Entry 7Z99 (X-ray diffraction, 1.92 A resolution); this record covers chain A.

[Chain A]
Molecule: Putative dehydrogenase/oxygenase subunit (Flavoprotein)
From: Variovorax paradoxus EPS
UniProt: E6V140 (E6V140_VARPE); residues 1-412 here = UniProt positions 1-412
Sequence (433 residues; numbered -20 to 412; the number before each row is that of its first residue; numbers below 1 keep their minus sign (Met-20 is residue -20)):
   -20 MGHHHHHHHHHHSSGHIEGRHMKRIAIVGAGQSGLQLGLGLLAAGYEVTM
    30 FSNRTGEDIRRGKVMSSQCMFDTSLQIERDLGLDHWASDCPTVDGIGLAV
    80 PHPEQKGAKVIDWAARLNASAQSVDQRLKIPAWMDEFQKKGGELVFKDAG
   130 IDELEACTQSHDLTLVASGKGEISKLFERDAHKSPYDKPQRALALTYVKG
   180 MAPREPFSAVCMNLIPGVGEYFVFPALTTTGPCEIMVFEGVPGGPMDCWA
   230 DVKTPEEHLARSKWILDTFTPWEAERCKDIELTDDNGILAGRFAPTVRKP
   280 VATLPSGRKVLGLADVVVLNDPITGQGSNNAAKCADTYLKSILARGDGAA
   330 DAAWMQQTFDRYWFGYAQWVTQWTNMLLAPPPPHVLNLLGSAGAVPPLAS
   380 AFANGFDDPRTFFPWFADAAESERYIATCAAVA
Unresolved in the structure: -20 to 1
Differences from the reference sequence: initiating methionine (-20); expression tag (-19 to 0); engineered mutation Met191 (Phe in E6V140)
Ligand contacts:
  - FAD (flavin-adenine dinucleotide): Val7, Gly8, Ala9, Gly10, Gln11, Ser12, Gly13, Phe30, Ser31, Asn32, Met44, Ser45, Ser46, Gln47, Cys48, Gln105, Lys126, Asp127, Ala128, Ala146, Ser147, Gly148, Lys149, Gly150, Ile152, Leu172, Leu174, Phe203, Leu268, Phe272, Leu292, Ala293, Asp294, Pro301, Gly304, Gln305, Gly306, Ser307, Asn308, Ala310
  - (S)-methyl phenylsulfoxide (IH0), molecule 1: Ser46, Cys48, Phe50, Val189, Phe201, Phe203, Val216, Glu218, Pro301, Ile302, Thr303, Gly304, Phe385
  - (S)-methyl phenylsulfoxide (IH0), molecule 2: Leu77, Met191, Leu193, Glu199, Phe201, Ile302, Thr303, Trp352, Leu356, Leu368, Phe381, Phe385
Reported in the primary citation:
  - binding site for (S)-methyl phenylsulfoxide: Phe201, Thr303

[In short]
Chain A binds flavin-adenine dinucleotide and (S)-methyl phenylsulfoxide. The paper reports a binding site for
(S)-methyl phenylsulfoxide at Phe201 and Thr303.
Chain A is Putative dehydrogenase/oxygenase subunit (Flavoprotein) (Variovorax paradoxus EPS); the structure,
Crystal structure of F191M variant of Variovorax paradoxus indole monooxygenase (VpIndA1) in complex with
methyl phenyl ..., was determined by X-ray diffraction, deposited together with 7Z4X, 7Z94, 7Z97 and 7ZCA.
